Entry 1A5P (X-ray diffraction, 1.60 A resolution); this record covers chain A.

Chain A:
Name: Ribonuclease A
From: Bos taurus
Notes: EC 3.1.27.5
UniProt: P61823 (RNAS1_BOVIN); residues 1-124 here correspond to UniProt positions 27-150 (UniProt number = residue number + 26)
Sequence (124 residues; row label = number of the first residue in the row):
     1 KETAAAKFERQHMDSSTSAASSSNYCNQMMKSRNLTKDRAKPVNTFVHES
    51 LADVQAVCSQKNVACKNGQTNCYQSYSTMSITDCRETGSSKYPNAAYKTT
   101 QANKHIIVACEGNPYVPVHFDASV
Differences from the reference sequence: engineered mutation Ala40 (Cys66 in P61823), Ala95 (Cys121 in P61823)
Curated features (UniProtKB/Swiss-Prot):
  - active site: His12 (Proton acceptor), His119 (Proton donor)
  - binding site (substrate): Lys7, Arg10, Lys41 to Thr45, Lys66, Arg85
  - glycosylation: Lys1 (N-linked (Glc) (glycation) lysine), Lys7 (N-linked (Glc) (glycation) lysine), Asn34 (N-linked (GlcNAc...) asparagine), Lys37 (N-linked (Glc) (glycation) lysine), Lys41 (N-linked (Glc) (glycation) lysine)
Disulfide bonds: Cys26-Cys84, Cys58-Cys110, Cys65-Cys72

Overview:
Curated annotation (UniProt) lists active-site residues His12 and His119 and 9 substrate-binding residues.
Chain A is Ribonuclease A (Bos taurus); the structure, C[40,95]a variant of bovine pancreatic ribonuclease A,
was determined by X-ray diffraction, deposited together with 1A5Q.
